7F6G - chains C and D of the 5 polymer chains in the assembly; structure by electron microscopy, 2.90 A resolution.

# Chain C
Name: Guanine nucleotide-binding protein G(I)/G(S)/G(T) subunit beta-1
Organism: Homo sapiens
Reference sequence: P62873 (GBB1_HUMAN); numbering as in UniProt (aligned over 2-340)
Amino-acid sequence (354 residues; each row starts with the number of its first residue; numbers below 1 keep their minus sign (Met-13 is residue -13)):
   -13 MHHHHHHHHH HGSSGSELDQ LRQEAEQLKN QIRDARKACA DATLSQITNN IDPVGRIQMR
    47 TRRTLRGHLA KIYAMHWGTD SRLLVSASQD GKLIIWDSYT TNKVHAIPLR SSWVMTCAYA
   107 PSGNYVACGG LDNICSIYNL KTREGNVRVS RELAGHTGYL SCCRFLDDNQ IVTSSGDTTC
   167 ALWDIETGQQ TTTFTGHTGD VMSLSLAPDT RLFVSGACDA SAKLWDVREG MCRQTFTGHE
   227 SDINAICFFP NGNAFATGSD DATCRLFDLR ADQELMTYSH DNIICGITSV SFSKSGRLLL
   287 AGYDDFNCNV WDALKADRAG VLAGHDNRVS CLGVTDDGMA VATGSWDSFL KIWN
Not modelled in the structure: -13 to 2
Construct notes: initiating methionine (-13); expression tag (-12 to 1)
Curated features (UniProtKB/Swiss-Prot):
  - modified residue: Ser2 (N-acetylserine), His266 (Phosphohistidine)
  - natural variant: Leu30 (L30F: In MRD42; uncertain significance), Arg52 (R52G: In MRD42), Gly64 (G64V: In MRD42), Asp76 (D76E: In MRD42; D76G: In MRD42), Gly77 (G77S: In MRD42), Lys78 (K78R: In MRD42), Ile80 (I80N: In MRD42; I80T: In MRD42), His91 (H91R: In MRD42; uncertain significance), Ala92 (A92T: In MRD42), Pro94 (P94S: In MRD42), Leu95 (L95P: In MRD42), Arg96 (R96L: In MRD42), 5 further natural variant entries in UniProt

# Chain D
Name: Guanine nucleotide-binding protein G(I)/G(S)/G(O) subunit gamma-2
Organism: Homo sapiens
Reference sequence: P59768 (GBG2_HUMAN); residue numbers follow UniProt; this construct covers 2-71
Amino-acid sequence (81 residues; each row starts with the number of its first residue; numbers below 1 keep their minus sign (Met-9 is residue -9)):
    -9 MHHHHHHHHH HASNNTASIA QARKLVEQLK MEANIDRIKV SKAAADLMAY CEAHAKEDPL
    51 LTPVPASENP FREKKFFCAI L
Not modelled in the structure: -9 to 7, 64-71
Construct notes: initiating methionine (-9); expression tag (-8 to 1)
Curated features (UniProtKB/Swiss-Prot):
  - modified residue: Ala2 (N-acetylalanine), Cys68 (Cysteine methyl ester)
  - lipidation: Cys68 (S-geranylgeranyl cysteine)

# Interface between chain C and chain D
Contacting residue pairs (71):
  Leu7(C) with Ala12(D), hydrophobic; Arg13(D); Val16(D)
  Ala11(C) with Leu15(D), hydrophobic; Val16(D), hydrophobic; Leu19(D)
  Leu14(C) with Val16(D); Leu19(D), hydrophobic; Lys20(D)
  Lys15(C) with Leu19(D)
  Ile18(C) with Ala23(D), hydrophobic; Arg27(D)
  Ala21(C) with Arg27(D)
  Cys25(C) with Arg27(D), hydrogen bond (side chain-backbone); Ile28(D); Val30(D)
  Asp27(C) with Lys29(D), salt bridge; Ser31(D)
  Ala28(C) with Val30(D); Ser31(D)
  Leu30(C) with Ala34(D), hydrophobic
  Ile33(C) with Met38(D), hydrophobic
  Thr34(C) with Met38(D)
  Ile37(C) with Met38(D), hydrophobic
  Val40(C) with Leu51(D), hydrophobic
  Met45(C) with Leu50(D), hydrophobic
  Arg48(C) with Arg62(D)
  Arg49(C) with Phe61(D); Arg62(D)
  Ser84(C) with Phe61(D)
  Tyr85(C) with Pro60(D), hydrophobic; Phe61(D), hydrophobic
  Cys218(C) with Gln18(D)
  Arg219(C) with Glu22(D); Ile25(D)
  Gln220(C) with Ile25(D)
  Thr221(C) with Glu22(D), hydrogen bond
  Phe235(C) with Leu37(D), hydrophobic; Tyr40(D), hydrophobic; Cys41(D), hydrophobic
  Pro236(C) with Tyr40(D)
  Asp254(C) with Ala33(D); Leu37(D)
  Arg256(C) with Arg27(D); Ile28(D), hydrogen bond (backbone-backbone); Asp36(D), salt bridge
  Ala257(C) with Arg27(D); Ile28(D)
  Asp258(C) with Arg27(D), salt bridge
  Gln259(C) with Val30(D)
  Ser279(C) with Asp48(D), hydrogen bond
  Lys280(C) with Asp48(D)
  Ser281(C) with Tyr40(D); Cys41(D); His44(D); Asp48(D), hydrogen bond
  Arg283(C) with Glu42(D), salt bridge; Leu51(D)
  Leu300(C) with Met38(D), hydrophobic; Cys41(D), hydrophobic
  Asp323(C) with Pro49(D)
  Gly324(C) with Pro49(D); Leu50(D)
  Met325(C) with Pro49(D), hydrophobic; Leu50(D)
  Ala326(C) with Phe61(D), hydrophobic
  Val327(C) with Leu50(D), hydrophobic
  Ile338(C) with Phe61(D), hydrophobic
  Asn340(C) with Leu50(D); Asn59(D), hydrogen bond; Phe61(D)
Also at the interface, not in a pair above, chain C (51 interface residues in all): Arg22, Ala26, Ile43, Trp63, Asn237, Ala240, Gly282, Leu284, Val320
Also at the interface, not in a pair above, chain D (36 interface residues in all): Ile9, Asp26, Ala45, Glu47

# Summary
Chain C and chain D form an interface of 51 and 36 residues respectively, with 6 hydrogen bonds and 4 salt
bridges. Polar pairs include Asp27(C)-Lys29(D), Arg256(C)-Asp36(D) and Asp258(C)-Arg27(D).
Chain C is Guanine nucleotide-binding protein G(I)/G(S)/G(T) subunit beta-1 and chain D is Guanine
nucleotide-binding protein G(I)/G(S)/G(O) subunit gamma-2, both from Homo sapiens; the structure, Cryo-EM
structure of human angiotensin receptor AT1R in complex Gq proteins and Sar1-AngII, was determined by electron
microscopy.
